6UQ3 - chains A and E of the 13 polymer chains in the assembly; structure by X-ray diffraction, 3.47 A resolution.

[Chain A]
Protein: DNA-directed RNA polymerase II subunit RPB1
Organism: Saccharomyces cerevisiae (strain ATCC 204508 / S288c)
Notes: EC 2.7.7.6
UniProt: P04050 (RPB1_YEAST); numbering as in UniProt (aligned over 1-1733)
Chain sequence (1733 residues; row label = number of the first residue in the row):
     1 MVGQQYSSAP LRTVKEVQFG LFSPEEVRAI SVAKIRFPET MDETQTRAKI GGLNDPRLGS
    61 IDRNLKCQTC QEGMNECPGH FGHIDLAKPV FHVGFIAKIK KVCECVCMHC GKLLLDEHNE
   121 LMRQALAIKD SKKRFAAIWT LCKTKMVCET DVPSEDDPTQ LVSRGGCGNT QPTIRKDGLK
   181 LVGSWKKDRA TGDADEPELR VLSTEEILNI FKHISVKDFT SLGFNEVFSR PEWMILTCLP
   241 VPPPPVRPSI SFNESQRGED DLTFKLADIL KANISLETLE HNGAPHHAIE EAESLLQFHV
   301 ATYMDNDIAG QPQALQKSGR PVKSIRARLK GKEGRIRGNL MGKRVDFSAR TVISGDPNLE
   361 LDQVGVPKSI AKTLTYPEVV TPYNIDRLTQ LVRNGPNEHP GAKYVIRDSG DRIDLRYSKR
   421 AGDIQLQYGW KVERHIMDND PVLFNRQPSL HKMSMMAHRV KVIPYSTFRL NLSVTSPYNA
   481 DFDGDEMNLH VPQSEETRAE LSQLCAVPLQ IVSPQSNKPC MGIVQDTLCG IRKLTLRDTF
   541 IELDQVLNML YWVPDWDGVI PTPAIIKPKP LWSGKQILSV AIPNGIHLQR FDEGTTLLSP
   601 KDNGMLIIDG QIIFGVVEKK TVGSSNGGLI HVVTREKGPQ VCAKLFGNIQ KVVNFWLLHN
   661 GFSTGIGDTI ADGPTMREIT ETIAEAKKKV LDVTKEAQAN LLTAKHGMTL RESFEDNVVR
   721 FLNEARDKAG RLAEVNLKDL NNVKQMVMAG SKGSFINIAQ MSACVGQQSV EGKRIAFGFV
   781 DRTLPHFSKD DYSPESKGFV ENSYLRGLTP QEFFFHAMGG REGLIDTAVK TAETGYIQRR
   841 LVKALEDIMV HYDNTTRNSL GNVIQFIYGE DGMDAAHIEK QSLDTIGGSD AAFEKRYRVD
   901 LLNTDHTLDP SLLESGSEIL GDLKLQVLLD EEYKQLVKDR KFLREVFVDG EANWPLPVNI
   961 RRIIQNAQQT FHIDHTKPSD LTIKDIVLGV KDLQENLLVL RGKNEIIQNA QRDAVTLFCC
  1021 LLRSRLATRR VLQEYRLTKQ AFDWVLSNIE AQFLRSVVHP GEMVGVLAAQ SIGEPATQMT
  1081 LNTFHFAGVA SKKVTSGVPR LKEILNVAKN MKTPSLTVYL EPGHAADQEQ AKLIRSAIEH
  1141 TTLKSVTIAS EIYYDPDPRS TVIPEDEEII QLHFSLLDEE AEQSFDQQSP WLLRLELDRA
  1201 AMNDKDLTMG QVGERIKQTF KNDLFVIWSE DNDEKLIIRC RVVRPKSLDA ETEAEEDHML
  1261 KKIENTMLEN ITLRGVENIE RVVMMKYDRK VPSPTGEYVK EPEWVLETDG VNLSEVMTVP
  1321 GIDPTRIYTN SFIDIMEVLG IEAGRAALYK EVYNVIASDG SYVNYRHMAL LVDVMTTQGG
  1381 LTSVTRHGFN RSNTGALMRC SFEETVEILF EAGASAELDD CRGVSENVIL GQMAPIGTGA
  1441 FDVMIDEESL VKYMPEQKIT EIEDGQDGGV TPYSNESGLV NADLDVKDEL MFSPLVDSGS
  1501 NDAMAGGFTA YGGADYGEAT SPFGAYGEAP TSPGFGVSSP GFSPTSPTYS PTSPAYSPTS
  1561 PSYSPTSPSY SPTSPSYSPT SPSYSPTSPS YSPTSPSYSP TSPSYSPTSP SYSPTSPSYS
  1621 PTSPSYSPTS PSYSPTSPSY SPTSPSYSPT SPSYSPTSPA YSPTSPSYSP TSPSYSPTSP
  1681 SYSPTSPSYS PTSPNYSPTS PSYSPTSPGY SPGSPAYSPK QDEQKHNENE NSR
Disordered / not traced: 1-2, 154-160, 187-198, 250-256, 1082-1091, 1177-1186, 1244-1256, 1447-1733
Disulfides: C105-C142
Bound ions: Zn2+ site 1: C67, C70, C77, H80; Zn2+ site 2: C107, C110, C167; Mg2+: D483, D485 (shared with 1 residue of chain R)
Swiss-Prot annotation at these positions:
  - region: P248 to D260 (Lid loop), N306 to K323 (Rudder loop), P810 to E822 (Bridging helix)
  - binding site (Zn(2+)): C67, C70, C77, H80, C107, C110, C148, C167
  - binding site (Mg(2+)): D481, D483, D485
  - modified residue: T1471 (Phosphothreonine)
  - cross-link (Glycyl lysine isopeptide (Lys-Gly)): K695 (interchain with G-Cter in ubiquitin), K1246 (interchain with G-Cter in ubiquitin), K1350 (interchain with G-Cter in ubiquitin)
  - natural variant: S1653 to P1659 (deletion: In strain: A364A)
  - mutagenesis: K1246 (K1246R: Impairs ubiquitination during transcription stress)
What the authors report for this chain:
  - binding site for Template strand DNA: P448, T831

[Chain E]
Protein: DNA-directed RNA polymerases I, II, and III subunit RPABC1
Organism: Saccharomyces cerevisiae (strain ATCC 204508 / S288c)
UniProt: P20434 (RPAB1_YEAST); residue numbers follow UniProt; this construct covers 1-215
Chain sequence (215 residues; numbered 1 to 215; the number before each row is that of its first residue):
     1 MDQENERNIS RLWRAFRTVK EMVKDRGYFI TQEEVELPLE DFKAKYCDSM GRPQRKMMSF
    61 QANPTEESIS KFPDMGSLWV EFCDEPSVGV KTMKTFVIHI QEKNFQTGIF VYQNNITPSA
   121 MKLVPSIPPA TIETFNEAAL VVNITHHELV PKHIRLSSDE KRELLKRYRL KESQLPRIQR
   181 ADPVALYLGL KRGEVVKIIR KSETSGRYAS YRICM
Disordered / not traced: 1-2

[How chain A and chain E interact]
Pairs across the interface - 77 pairs, chain A then chain E:
  T855(A) - Y168(E)
  R857(A) - Y168(E)  hydrogen bond (side chain-backbone)
  R857(A) - L170(E)
  R857(A) - Q174(E)
  G861(A) - Q174(E)  hydrogen bond (backbone-side chain)
  N862(A) - S173(E)
  N862(A) - Q174(E)
  V863(A) - L170(E)  hydrophobic
  V863(A) - Q174(E)  hydrogen bond (backbone-backbone)
  V863(A) - P176(E)
  Q865(A) - Y208(E)
  F866(A) - L175(E)  hydrophobic
  F866(A) - Y208(E)  hydrogen bond (backbone-side chain)
  F866(A) - A209(E)
  F866(A) - S210(E)
  F866(A) - Y211(E)
  I867(A) - Y208(E)
  G869(A) - T204(E)  hydrogen bond (backbone-side chain)
  E870(A) - S202(E)  hydrogen bond
  E870(A) - T204(E)
  E870(A) - S205(E)  hydrogen bond (backbone-side chain)
  E870(A) - Y208(E)
  D871(A) - T204(E)
  D871(A) - S205(E)
  F942(A) - G206(E)
  F942(A) - R207(E)
  E945(A) - K201(E)  hydrogen bond (backbone-side chain)
  V946(A) - S202(E)
  W954(A) - E203(E)
  N1004(A) - R167(E)
  I1006(A) - R167(E)
  A1010(A) - Y168(E)
  D1013(A) - S205(E)  hydrogen bond (backbone-side chain)
  D1013(A) - R207(E)
  A1014(A) - S205(E)
  L1017(A) - E203(E)
  L1017(A) - T204(E)
  L1017(A) - S205(E)
  L1017(A) - G206(E)
  M1317(A) - V142(E)  hydrophobic
  T1318(A) - R11(E)  hydrogen bond
  T1318(A) - R14(E)
  T1318(A) - V142(E)
  P1324(A) - V142(E)  hydrophobic
  P1324(A) - H147(E)
  T1325(A) - H146(E)  hydrogen bond (side chain-backbone)
  T1325(A) - H147(E)
  T1325(A) - E148(E)  hydrogen bond (backbone-backbone)
  R1326(A) - H147(E)
  R1326(A) - E148(E)
  I1327(A) - H147(E)  hydrogen bond (backbone-side chain)
  E1337(A) - P183(E)
  V1338(A) - I144(E)
  V1338(A) - P183(E)
  L1339(A) - I144(E)  hydrophobic
  L1339(A) - H147(E)
  L1339(A) - V150(E)
  G1340(A) - D182(E)
  G1340(A) - P183(E)
  I1341(A) - I178(E)  hydrophobic
  I1341(A) - D182(E)  hydrogen bond (backbone-side chain)
  I1341(A) - R212(E)
  E1342(A) - L149(E)
  E1342(A) - I198(E)
  E1342(A) - R200(E)  salt bridge
  E1342(A) - R212(E)  salt bridge
  A1343(A) - L149(E)
  A1343(A) - V150(E)  hydrophobic
  R1345(A) - R200(E)
  A1347(A) - L149(E)  hydrophobic
  Y1365(A) - T204(E)
  T1376(A) - R212(E)
  T1377(A) - P176(E)
  T1377(A) - R177(E)  hydrogen bond (backbone-backbone)
  T1377(A) - R212(E)
  G1379(A) - R177(E)
  G1379(A) - Q179(E)
Other interface residues (no listed pair), chain A (52 interface residues in all): D853, L860, F947, L956, I1007, T1016, V1319, Y1328, I1335, M1336, A1346, Q1378
Other interface residues (no listed pair), chain E (43 interface residues in all): A138, V141, P151, H153, E163, L164, R169, V184

[Overview]
52 residues of chain A face 43 of chain E across their interface; the contacts include 15 hydrogen bonds and 2
salt bridges. Polar contacts include E1342(A)-R200(E), E1342(A)-R212(E) and R857(A)-Y168(E). From the paper: a
binding site for Template strand DNA at P448(A) and T831(A).
Here chain A is DNA-directed RNA polymerase II subunit RPB1 and chain E is DNA-directed RNA polymerases I, II,
and III subunit RPABC1, both from Saccharomyces cerevisiae (strain ATCC 204508 / S288c). Entry 6UQ3 (RNA
polymerase II elongation complex with 5-guanidinohydantoin lesion in state 5) was determined by X-ray
diffraction (same publication as 6UPX, 6UPY, 6UPZ, 6UQ0, 6UQ1 and 6UQ2).
